2ONR - chain A; structure by X-ray diffraction, 1.60 A resolution.

[Chain A]
Name: UPF0100 protein AF_0094
Organism: Archaeoglobus fulgidus DSM 4304
UniProtKB: O30142 (Y094_ARCFU); numbering as in UniProt (aligned over 32-342)
Amino-acid sequence (314 residues; numbered 29 to 342; the number before each row is that of its first residue):
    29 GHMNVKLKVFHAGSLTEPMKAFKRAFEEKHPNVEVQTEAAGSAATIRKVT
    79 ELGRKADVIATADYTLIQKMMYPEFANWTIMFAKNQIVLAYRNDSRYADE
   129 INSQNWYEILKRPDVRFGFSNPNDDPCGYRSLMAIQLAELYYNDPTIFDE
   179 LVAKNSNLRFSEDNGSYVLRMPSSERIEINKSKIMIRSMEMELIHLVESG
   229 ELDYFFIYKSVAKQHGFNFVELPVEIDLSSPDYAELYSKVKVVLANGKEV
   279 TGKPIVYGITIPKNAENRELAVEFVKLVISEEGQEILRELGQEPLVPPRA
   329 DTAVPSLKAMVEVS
Differences from the reference sequence: cloning artifact (29-31)
Metal / ion sites: molybdate ion: Asp-153, Glu-218; Mg2+: Glu-167, Pro-173, Asp-177
Swiss-Prot annotation at these positions:
  - binding site (molybdate): Gly-41, Ser-42, Ser-70, Asp-153 to Cys-155, Glu-218, Tyr-236
  - binding site (tungstate): Gly-41, Ser-42, Ser-70, Asp-153 to Cys-155, Glu-218, Tyr-236

[Overview]
Asp-153 and Glu-218 coordinate a molybdate ion ion. The Mg2+ site is built by Glu-167, Pro-173 and Asp-177.
UniProt lists 8 molybdate-binding residues and 8 tungstate-binding residues.
Chain A is UPF0100 protein AF_0094 (Archaeoglobus fulgidus DSM 4304); the structure, Crystal structure of A.
fulgidus periplasmic binding protein ModA with bound molybdate, was determined by X-ray diffraction, deposited
together with 2ONK and 2ONS.
